PDB entry 5CZ6 | X-ray diffraction, 2.70 A resolution | chains O and P of the 28 polymer chains in the assembly

[Chain O]
Name: Proteasome subunit alpha type-2
From: Saccharomyces cerevisiae (strain ATCC 204508 / S288c)
Notes: EC 3.4.25.1
Reference sequence: P23639 (PSA2_YEAST); residue numbers follow UniProt; this construct covers 1-250
Chain sequence (250 residues; row label = number of the first residue in the row):
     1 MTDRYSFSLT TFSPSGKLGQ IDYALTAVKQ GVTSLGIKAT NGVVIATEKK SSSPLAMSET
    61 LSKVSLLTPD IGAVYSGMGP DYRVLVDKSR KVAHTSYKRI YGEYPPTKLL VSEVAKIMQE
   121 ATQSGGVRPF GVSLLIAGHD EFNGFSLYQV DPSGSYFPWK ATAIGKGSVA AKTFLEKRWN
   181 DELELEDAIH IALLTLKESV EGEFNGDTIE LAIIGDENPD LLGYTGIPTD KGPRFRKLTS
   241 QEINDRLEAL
UniProt features mapped onto this chain:
  - cross-link: Lys108 (Glycyl lysine isopeptide (Lys-Gly) (interchain with G-Cter in ubiquitin))

[Chain P]
Name: Proteasome subunit alpha type-3
From: Saccharomyces cerevisiae (strain ATCC 204508 / S288c)
Notes: EC 3.4.25.1
Reference sequence: P23638 (PSA3_YEAST); residues 0-257 here correspond to UniProt positions 1-258 (UniProt number = residue number + 1)
Chain sequence (258 residues; numbered 0 to 257; the number before each row is that of its first residue; numbering starts at 0):
     0 MGSRRYDSRT TIFSPEGRLY QVEYALESIS HAGTAIGIMA SDGIVLAAER KVTSTLLEQD
    60 TSTEKLYKLN DKIAVAVAGL TADAEILINT ARIHAQNYLK TYNEDIPVEI LVRRLSDIKQ
   120 GYTQHGGLRP FGVSFIYAGY DDRYGYQLYT SNPSGNYTGW KAISVGANTS AAQTLLQMDY
   180 KDDMKVDDAI ELALKTLSKT TDSSALTYDR LEFATIRKGA NDGEVYQKIF KPQEIKDILV
   240 KTGITKKDED EEADEDMK
Disordered / not traced: 0, 245-257
UniProt features mapped onto this chain:
  - cross-link (Glycyl lysine isopeptide (Lys-Gly)): Lys99 (interchain with G-Cter in ubiquitin), Lys198 (interchain with G-Cter in ubiquitin), Lys230 (interchain with G-Cter in ubiquitin)

[Chain O / chain P interface]
Contacting residue pairs - 66 pairs, chain O then chain P:
  Arg4(O) with Ser2(P)
  Tyr5(O) with Ser2(P); Tyr5(P)
  Ser6(O) with Gly125(P); Leu127(P)
  Phe7(O) with Ser2(P); Tyr5(P); Asp6(P); Gly126(P)
  Ser8(O) with Gly126(P), hydrogen bond (backbone-backbone); Leu127(P); Arg128(P), hydrogen bond (side chain-backbone)
  Thr10(O) with Arg128(P)
  Thr11(O) with Ser7(P); Thr9(P); Gln20(P)
  Phe12(O) with Gln20(P); Tyr23(P); Ala24(P), hydrophobic; Arg128(P); Pro129(P); Gly131(P)
  Ser13(O) with Tyr23(P)
  Pro14(O) with Tyr23(P), hydrophobic; Glu26(P)
  Ser15(O) with Glu26(P); His30(P)
  Gly16(O) with Tyr23(P); Glu26(P); Ser27(P), hydrogen bond (backbone-side chain)
  Leu18(O) with Arg128(P)
  Lys38(O) with Glu57(P), salt bridge
  Ser112(O) with Glu84(P)
  Lys116(O) with Ile85(P)
  Gln119(O) with Ala81(P); Asp82(P), hydrogen bond; Ile85(P); Arg128(P)
  Thr122(O) with Arg128(P), hydrogen bond (backbone-side chain)
  Gln123(O) with Tyr121(P); Leu127(P); Arg128(P), hydrogen bond (side chain-backbone); Pro129(P); Phe130(P)
  Gly125(O) with Leu127(P)
  Ser153(O) with Ala81(P)
  Gly154(O) with Ala81(P)
  Ser155(O) with Ala81(P)
  Tyr156(O) with Glu84(P), hydrogen bond
  Phe157(O) with Leu56(P), hydrophobic
  Pro158(O) with Leu56(P); Glu57(P), hydrogen bond (backbone-backbone); Thr60(P); Ser61(P)
  Trp159(O) with Ser53(P); Leu55(P); Leu56(P); Glu57(P)
  Lys160(O) with Thr54(P), hydrogen bond (side chain-backbone); Leu55(P), hydrogen bond (backbone-backbone); Leu56(P); Glu57(P)
  Ala161(O) with Leu55(P)
  Leu175(O) with Leu55(P), hydrophobic
  Glu176(O) with Thr54(P); Leu55(P)
Other interface residues (no listed pair), chain O (35 interface residues in all): Ser124, Tyr148, Lys172, Trp179
Other interface residues (no listed pair), chain P (32 interface residues in all): Leu79, Thr80

[Overview]
35 residues of chain O face 32 of chain P across their interface; the contacts include 10 hydrogen bonds and 1
salt bridge. Polar pairs include Lys38(O)-Glu57(P), Ser8(O)-Arg128(P) and Gly16(O)-Ser27(P).
Here chain O is Proteasome subunit alpha type-2 and chain P is Proteasome subunit alpha type-3, both from
Saccharomyces cerevisiae (strain ATCC 204508 / S288c). Entry 5CZ6 (Yeast 20S proteasome beta5-T1A mutant in
complex with Syringolin A, propeptide expressed in trans) was determined by X-ray diffraction together with
5CZ4, 5CZ5, 5CZ7, 5CZ8, 5CZ9, 5CZA and 16 further entries from the same study.
